PDB entry 1X1K | X-ray diffraction, 1.10 A resolution | chains A and B of the 6 polymer chains in the assembly

Chain A (and B):
Molecule: Host-guest peptide (Pro-Pro-Gly)4-(Pro-alloHyp-Gly)-(Pro-Pro-Gly)4
Notes: chain B of this document is another copy of the same molecule, construct and numbering; everything in this record applies to it too
Chain sequence (27 residues; each row starts with the number of its first residue):
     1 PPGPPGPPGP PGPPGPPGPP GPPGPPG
Modified / non-standard residues: P14 (4-hydroxyproline; HYP)

How chain A and chain B interact:
Pairs across the interface (48):
  P1(A) with P1(B)
  P2(A) with P1(B)
  G3(A) with P1(B), hydrogen bond (backbone-backbone); G3(B)
  P4(A) with G3(B)
  P5(A) with P4(B)
  G6(A) with P4(B), hydrogen bond (backbone-backbone); P5(B); G6(B); P7(B)
  P7(A) with G6(B)
  P8(A) with P7(B)
  G9(A) with P7(B), hydrogen bond (backbone-backbone); G9(B); P10(B)
  P10(A) with G9(B)
  P11(A) with P10(B)
  G12(A) with P10(B), hydrogen bond (backbone-backbone); P11(B); G12(B); P13(B)
  P13(A) with G12(B); P13(B)
  P14(A) with P13(B)
  G15(A) with P13(B), hydrogen bond (backbone-backbone); P14(B); G15(B)
  P16(A) with G15(B)
  P17(A) with P16(B)
  G18(A) with P16(B), hydrogen bond (backbone-backbone); G18(B); P19(B)
  P19(A) with G18(B)
  P20(A) with P19(B)
  G21(A) with P19(B), hydrogen bond (backbone-backbone); P20(B); G21(B); P22(B)
  P22(A) with G21(B)
  P23(A) with P22(B)
  G24(A) with P22(B), hydrogen bond (backbone-backbone); P23(B); G24(B)
  P25(A) with G24(B)
  P26(A) with P25(B)
  G27(A) with P25(B), hydrogen bond (backbone-backbone); P26(B); G27(B)
Also at the interface, not in a pair above, chain B (27 interface residues in all): P2, P8, P17

Summary:
The chain A/chain B interface involves 27 residues from each chain; the contacts include 9 hydrogen bonds.
Main-chain hydrogen bonds include G3(A)-P1(B), G6(A)-P4(B) and G9(A)-P7(B).
Chain A and chain B are both Host-guest peptide (Pro-Pro-Gly)4-(Pro-alloHyp-Gly)-(Pro-Pro-Gly)4; the
structure, Host-guest peptide (Pro-Pro-Gly)4-(Pro-alloHyp-Gly)-(Pro-Pro-Gly)4, was determined by X-ray
diffraction.
